Entry 8J8V (electron microscopy, 3.22 A resolution); this record covers chains A and F of the 8 polymer chains in the assembly.

[Chain A (and F)]
Name: Beta-arrestin-2
Organism: Bos taurus
Notes: chain F of this document is another copy of the same molecule, construct and numbering; everything in this record applies to it too
UniProt: P32120 (ARRB2_BOVIN); residues 1-420 here = UniProt positions 1-420
Chain sequence (420 residues; each row starts with the number of its first residue):
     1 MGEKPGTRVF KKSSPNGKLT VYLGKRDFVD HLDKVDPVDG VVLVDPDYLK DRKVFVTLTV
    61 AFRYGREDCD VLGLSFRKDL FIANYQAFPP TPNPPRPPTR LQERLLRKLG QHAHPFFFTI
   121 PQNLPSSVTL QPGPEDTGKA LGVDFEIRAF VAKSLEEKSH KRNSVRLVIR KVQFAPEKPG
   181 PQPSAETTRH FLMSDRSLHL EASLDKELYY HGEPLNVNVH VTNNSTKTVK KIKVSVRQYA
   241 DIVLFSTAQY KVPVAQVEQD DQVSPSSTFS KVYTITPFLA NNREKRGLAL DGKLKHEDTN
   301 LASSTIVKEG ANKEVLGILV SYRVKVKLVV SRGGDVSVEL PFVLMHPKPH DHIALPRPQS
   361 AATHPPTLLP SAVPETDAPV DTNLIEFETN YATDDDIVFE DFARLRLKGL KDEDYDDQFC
Disordered / not traced: 1-4, 352-390, 409-420
Differences from the reference sequence: engineered mutation G17 (Cys in P32120), V60 (Cys in P32120), C69 (Leu in P32120), S126 (Cys in P32120), L141 (Cys in P32120), V151 (Cys in P32120), V243 (Cys in P32120), V252 (Cys in P32120), S270 (Cys in P32120), F278 (Leu in P32120), A280 (Ser in P32120)
Swiss-Prot annotation at these positions:
  - motif: D396 to R406 ([DE]-X(1,2)-F-X-X-[FL]-X-X-X-R motif)
  - modified residue: Y48 (Phosphotyrosine), P176 (Hydroxyproline), P181 (Hydroxyproline), S360 (Phosphoserine), T393 (Phosphothreonine)
  - mutagenesis: K233 (K233Q: Abolishes phosphoinositide binding and ADRB2 internalization; when associated with Q-237 and Q-251), R237 (R237Q: Abolishes phosphoinositide binding and ADRB2 internalization; when associated with Q-233 and Q-251), K251 (K251Q: Abolishes phosphoinositide binding and ADRB2 internalization; when associated with Q-233 and Q-237), K285 to R286 (Lowers self-association; impairs interaction with ADRB2, MAPK1 and MAPK3; no effect on interaction with MAPK10), K295 (K295A: Impairs interaction with ADRB2, MAPK1 AND MAPK3; no effect on interaction with MAPK10), L384 to I385 (Greatly reduces interaction with clathrin; when associated with A-387), E386 (E386K: Abolishes interaction with clathrin; when associated with K-377), F387 (F387A: Greatly reduces interaction with clathrin; when associated with 384-A-A-385), E388 (E388K: Abolishes interaction with clathrin; when associated with K-375)
Reported in the primary citation:
  - conformationally variable residues: Y391 to K408
  - self-association interface (contacts with another copy of this molecule): Y391 to K408

[How chain A and chain F interact]
Residue-residue contacts - 28 pairs, chain A then chain F:
  C69(A) with R77(F)
  D70(A) with R77(F)
  V71(A) with R77(F); D79(F)
  L72(A) with S75(F); F76(F); R77(F), hydrogen bond (backbone-backbone); D395(F)
  G73(A) with D395(F), hydrogen bond (backbone-side chain)
  L74(A) with S75(F), hydrogen bond (backbone-backbone)
  S75(A) with L72(F); L74(F), hydrogen bond (backbone-backbone)
  F76(A) with L72(F)
  R77(A) with C69(F), hydrogen bond; D70(F); V71(F); L72(F), hydrogen bond (backbone-backbone)
  D79(A) with V71(F)
  K161(A) with K161(F)
  D394(A) with L405(F)
  D395(A) with L72(F); G73(F), hydrogen bond (side chain-backbone)
  V398(A) with V398(F), hydrophobic; F402(F), hydrophobic
  F402(A) with D394(F); D395(F); V398(F), hydrophobic
  L405(A) with D394(F)
Also at the interface, not in a pair above, chain A (19 interface residues in all): S159, T393, R406
Also at the interface, not in a pair above, chain F (18 interface residues in all): D68, R406

[Overview]
19 residues of chain A and 18 residues of chain F are in contact; the contacts include 7 hydrogen bonds. Polar
contacts include G73(A)-D395(F), R77(A)-C69(F) and L72(A)-R77(F). UniProt lists 11 mutagenesis sites on chain
A. The paper reports conformational variability at Y391(A); a self-association interface involving Y391(A).
Chain A and chain F are both Beta-arrestin-2 (Bos taurus); the structure, Structure of beta-arrestin2 in
complex with D6Rpp (Local Refine), was determined by electron microscopy together with 8GO9, 8J8R, 8J8Z, 8J97,
8J9K and 8JAF from the same study.
